8VP9 - chains B and C of the 4 polymer chains in the assembly; structure by electron microscopy, 3.18 A resolution.

== Chain B ==
Protein: ABC-type bacteriocin transporter
Source organism: Acetivibrio thermocellus ATCC 27405
UniProt: A3DCU1 (A3DCU1_ACET2); residue numbers follow UniProt; this construct covers 1-727
Sequence (750 residues; row label = number of the first residue in the row; numbers below 1 keep their minus sign (Met-22 is residue -22)):
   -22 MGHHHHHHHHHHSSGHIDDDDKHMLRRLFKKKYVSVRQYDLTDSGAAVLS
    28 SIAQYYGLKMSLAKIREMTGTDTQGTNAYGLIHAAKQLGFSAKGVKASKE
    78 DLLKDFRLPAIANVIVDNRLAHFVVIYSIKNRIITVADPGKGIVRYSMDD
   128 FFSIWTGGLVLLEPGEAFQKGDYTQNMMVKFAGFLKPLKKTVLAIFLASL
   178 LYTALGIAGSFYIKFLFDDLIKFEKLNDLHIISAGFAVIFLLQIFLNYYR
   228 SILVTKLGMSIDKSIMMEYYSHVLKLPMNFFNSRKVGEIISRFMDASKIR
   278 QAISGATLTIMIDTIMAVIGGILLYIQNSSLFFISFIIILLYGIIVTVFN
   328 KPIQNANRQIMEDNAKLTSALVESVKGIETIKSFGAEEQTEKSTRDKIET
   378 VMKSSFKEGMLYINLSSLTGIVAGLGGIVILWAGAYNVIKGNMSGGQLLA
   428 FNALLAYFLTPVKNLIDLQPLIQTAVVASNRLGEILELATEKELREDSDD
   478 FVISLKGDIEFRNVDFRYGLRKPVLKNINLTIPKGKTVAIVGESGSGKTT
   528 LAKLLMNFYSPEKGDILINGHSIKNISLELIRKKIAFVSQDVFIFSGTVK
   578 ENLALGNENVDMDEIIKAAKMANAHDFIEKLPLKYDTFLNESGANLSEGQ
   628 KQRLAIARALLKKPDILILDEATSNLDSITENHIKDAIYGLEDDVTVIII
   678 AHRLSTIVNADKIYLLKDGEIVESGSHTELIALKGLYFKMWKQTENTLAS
Unresolved in the structure: -22 to 7, 619-626, 650-665, 699-727
Construct notes: initiating methionine (-22); expression tag (-21 to 0); engineered mutation Ser12 (Cys in A3DCU1), Ser21 (Cys in A3DCU1), Val25 (Cys in A3DCU1), Phe129 (Cys in A3DCU1), Ala171 (Cys in A3DCU1), Ala581 (Cys in A3DCU1), Ala687 (Cys in A3DCU1), Leu713 (Cys in A3DCU1)
Ligand contacts:
  - A1ACX (3-[oxidanyl-[2-(trimethyl-$L4-azanyl)ethoxy]phosphoryl]oxypropyl hexadecanoate), molecule 1: Ser307, Ile311, Ile314, Ile315, Leu318, Ile398, Val399, Leu402, Gly403, Val406, Ala410, Tyr413, Asn414
  - A1ACX, molecule 2: Leu402, Val406, Trp409, Ala410, Tyr413
  - ADP (adenosine-5'-diphosphate): Asp49, Asn259, Tyr495, Arg498, Val501, Glu520, Ser521, Ser523, Gly524, Lys525, Thr526, Thr527

== Chain C ==
Protein: Bacteriocin-type signal sequence-containing protein
Source organism: Acetivibrio thermocellus ATCC 27405
UniProt: A3DCU2 (A3DCU2_ACET2); residues 1-90 here = UniProt positions 1-90
Sequence (113 residues; each row starts with the number of its first residue; numbers below 1 keep their minus sign (Met-22 is residue -22)):
   -22 MGHHHHHHHHHHSSGHIDDDDKHMSEAKKLNIGRELTDEELMEMTGGSTF
    28 SIQCQKDYTYKPSLPVVKYGVVIDEPEVVIKYGVGPIVGIKYGVEPIGPI
    78 QPMYGIKPVETLK
Unresolved in the structure: -22 to 5, 26-90
Construct notes: initiating methionine (-22); expression tag (-21 to 0)

== Chain B / chain C interface ==
Contacting residue pairs (26; chain B residue first):
  Gln51(B) - Gly24(C)
  Gln51(B) - Ser25(C)  hydrogen bond (backbone-backbone)
  Gly52(B) - Gly24(C)
  Thr53(B) - Gly23(C)  hydrogen bond (backbone-backbone)
  Thr53(B) - Gly24(C)
  Asn54(B) - Met21(C)
  Ala55(B) - Met21(C)  hydrophobic
  Tyr56(B) - Asp15(C)
  Lys70(B) - Leu7(C)
  Gly71(B) - Leu13(C)
  Val72(B) - Ile9(C)  hydrophobic
  Val72(B) - Gly10(C)
  Val72(B) - Arg11(C)
  Lys73(B) - Arg11(C)
  Lys73(B) - Leu13(C)
  Asp78(B) - Ile9(C)
  Lys81(B) - Asn8(C)  hydrogen bond (side chain-backbone)
  Asn90(B) - Thr22(C)
  Leu97(B) - Ser25(C)
  Ala98(B) - Gly24(C)
  Ala98(B) - Ser25(C)
  Phe100(B) - Gly23(C)
  Gly134(B) - Met21(C)
  Leu497(B) - Met19(C)
  Arg498(B) - Met19(C)
  Lys499(B) - Met19(C)
Other interface residues (no listed pair), chain B (26 interface residues in all): Leu18, Thr19, Thr50, His99, Gly135, Leu138
Other interface residues (no listed pair), chain C (16 interface residues in all): Lys6, Leu18, Glu20

== Overview ==
The interface between chain B and chain C involves 26 residues on one side and 16 on the other; the contacts
include 3 hydrogen bonds. Among the polar pairs are Lys81(B)-Asn8(C), Gln51(B)-Ser25(C) and Thr53(B)-Gly23(C).
Chain B binds ADP and compound A1ACX.
Chain B is ABC-type bacteriocin transporter and chain C is Bacteriocin-type signal sequence-containing
protein, both from Acetivibrio thermocellus ATCC 27405; the structure, Cryo-EM structure of the cysteine-free
ABC transporter PCAT1 bound with ADP and Substrate, was determined by electron microscopy together with 8VP3
and 8VP5 from the same study.
